Entry 5S5Z (X-ray diffraction, 2.55 A resolution); this record covers chains B and C of the 6 polymer chains in the assembly.

== Chain B ==
Protein: Tubulin beta-2B chain
Organism: Bos taurus
UniProt: Q6B856 (TBB2B_BOVIN); the author numbering skips numbers that UniProt does not, so the offset changes along the chain: 1-42 = UniProt 1-42; 45-360 = UniProt 43-358; 369-455 = UniProt 359-445
Sequence (445 residues; numbered 1 to 455; 10 numbers in that range are skipped by the numbering (no residue carries them; nothing is unmodelled there); the number before each row is that of its first residue):
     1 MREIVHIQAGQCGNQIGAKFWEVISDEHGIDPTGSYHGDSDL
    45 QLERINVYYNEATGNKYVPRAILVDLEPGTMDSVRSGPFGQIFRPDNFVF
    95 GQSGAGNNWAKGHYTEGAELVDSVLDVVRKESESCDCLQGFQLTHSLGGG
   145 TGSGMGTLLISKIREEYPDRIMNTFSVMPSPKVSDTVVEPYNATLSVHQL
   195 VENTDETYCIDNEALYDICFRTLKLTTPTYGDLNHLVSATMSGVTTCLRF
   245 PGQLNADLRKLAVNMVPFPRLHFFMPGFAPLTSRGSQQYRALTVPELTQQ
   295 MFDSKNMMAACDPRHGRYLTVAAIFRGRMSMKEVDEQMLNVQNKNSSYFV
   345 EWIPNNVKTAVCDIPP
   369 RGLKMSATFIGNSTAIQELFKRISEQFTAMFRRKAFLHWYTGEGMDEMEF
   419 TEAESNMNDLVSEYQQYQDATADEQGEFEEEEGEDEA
Disordered / not traced: 248-249, 279-280, 438-455
Metal / ion sites: Mg2+: Gln11 (together with GDP); Ca2+: Glu113 (shared with Glu284(C) of chain C)
Residues lining bound ligands:
  - AWD (N-(4-fluorophenyl)-4-methyl-piperazine-1-carboxamide), molecule 1: Pro173, Ser174, Pro175, Ser178, Thr180, Val181, Glu183, Pro184, Gln394, Ala397, Met398
  - AWD, molecule 2: Pro175, Lys176, Val177, Ser178, Asp179, Thr180, Val181
  - AWD, molecule 3: Lys176, Val177, Ser178, Asp179, Tyr210, Pro222, Thr223, Tyr224, Leu227
  - GDP (guanosine-5'-diphosphate): Gly10, Gln11, Cys12, Gln15, Ile16, Ala99, Asn101, Ser140, Gly142, Gly143, Gly144, Thr145, Gly146, Ser147, Val171, Pro173, Val177, Ser178, Glu183, Asn206, Leu209, Tyr224, Leu227, Asn228
Curated features (UniProtKB/Swiss-Prot):
  - motif: Met1 to Ile4 (MREI motif)
  - binding site (GTP): Gln11, Glu71, Ser140, Gly144, Thr145, Gly146, Asn206, Asn228
  - binding site (Mg(2+)): Glu71
  - modified residue: Ser40 (Phosphoserine), Thr57 (Phosphothreonine), Lys60 (N6-acetyllysine), Ser174 (Phosphoserine), Thr287 (Phosphothreonine), Thr292 (Phosphothreonine), Arg320 (Omega-N-methylarginine), Glu448 (5-glutamyl polyglutamate)
  - cross-link (Glycyl lysine isopeptide (Lys-Gly)): Lys60 (interchain with G-Cter in ubiquitin), Lys326 (interchain with G-Cter in ubiquitin)
What the authors report for this chain:
  - binding site for AWD: Val177, Tyr210, Pro222, Thr223, Tyr224, Leu227

== Chain C ==
Protein: Tubulin alpha-1B chain
Organism: Bos taurus
UniProt: P81947 (TBA1B_BOVIN); residue numbers follow UniProt; this construct covers 1-451
Sequence (451 residues; row label = number of the first residue in the row):
     1 MRECISIHVGQAGVQIGNACWELYCLEHGIQPDGQMPSDKTIGGGDDSFN
    51 TFFSETGAGKHVPRAVFVDLEPTVIDEVRTGTYRQLFHPEQLITGKEDAA
   101 NNYARGHYTIGKEIIDLVLDRIRKLADQCTGLQGFLVFHSFGGGTGSGFT
   151 SLLMERLSVDYGKKSKLEFSIYPAPQVSTAVVEPYNSILTTHTTLEHSDC
   201 AFMVDNEAIYDICRRNLDIERPTYTNLNRLISQIVSSITASLRFDGALNV
   251 DLTEFQTNLVPYPRIHFPLATYAPVISAEKAYHEQLSVAEITNACFEPAN
   301 QMVKCDPRHGKYMACCLLYRGDVVPKDVNAAIATIKTKRSIQFVDWCPTG
   351 FKVGINYQPPTVVPGGDLAKVQRAVCMLSNTTAIAEAWARLDHKFDLMYA
   401 KRAFVHWYVGEGMEEGEFSEAREDMAALEKDYEEVGVDSVEGEGEEEGEE
   451 Y
Disordered / not traced: 441-451
Metal / ion sites: Ca2+ site 1: Asp39, Thr41, Gly44, Glu55; Ca2+ site 2: Glu284 (shared with Glu113(B) of chain B)
Residues lining bound ligands:
  - AWD (N-(4-fluorophenyl)-4-methyl-piperazine-1-carboxamide), molecule 1: Asn258, Asn329, Pro348, Gly350, Phe351, Lys352
  - AWD, molecule 2: Asp345, Trp346, Cys347, Pro348
  - GTP (guanosine-5'-triphosphate): Gly10, Gln11, Ala12, Gln15, Ile16, Asp69, Asp98, Ala99, Ala100, Asn101, Ser140, Gly142, Gly143, Gly144, Thr145, Gly146, Ile171, Pro173, Val177, Ser178, Thr179, Glu183, Asn206, Tyr224, Leu227, Asn228, Ile231

== Chain B / chain C interface ==
Residue-residue contacts (36; chain B residue first):
  Gln96(B) with Met1(C); Arg2(C)
  Asn101(B) with Glu254(C)
  Asp179(B) with Asn258(C), hydrogen bond (backbone-side chain); Phe351(C); Lys352(C), salt bridge; Val353(C), hydrogen bond (side chain-backbone)
  Thr180(B) with Asn258(C); Lys352(C), hydrogen bond
  Val181(B) with Asn258(C), hydrogen bond (backbone-side chain)
  Thr221(B) with Lys326(C)
  Ala397(B) with Trp346(C)
  Met398(B) with Trp346(C)
  Arg400(B) with Ser439(C)
  Arg401(B) with Tyr262(C), hydrogen bond (backbone-side chain); Asp345(C), salt bridge; Trp346(C); Glu434(C), hydrogen bond (side chain-backbone); Val435(C); Val437(C), hydrogen bond (side chain-backbone); Asp438(C); Ser439(C), hydrogen bond
  Lys402(B) with Tyr262(C)
  Ala403(B) with Tyr262(C); Trp346(C), hydrophobic
  Phe404(B) with Thr257(C); Asn258(C); Val260(C); Pro261(C), hydrogen bond (backbone-backbone)
  His406(B) with Val260(C), hydrogen bond (side chain-backbone); Pro261(C); Tyr262(C); Pro263(C)
  Trp407(B) with Gln256(C); Thr257(C), hydrogen bond (side chain-backbone); Val260(C)
Other interface residues (no listed pair), chain B (18 interface residues in all): Ser97, Gly100, Val182
Other interface residues (no listed pair), chain C (24 interface residues in all): Asn329, Cys347, Pro348

== In short ==
18 residues of chain B and 24 residues of chain C are in contact; the contacts include 11 hydrogen bonds and 2
salt bridges. Polar pairs include Asp179(B)-Lys352(C), Arg401(B)-Asp345(C) and Asp179(B)-Asn258(C). The paper
reports a binding site for AWD at Val177(B), Tyr210(B) and Pro222(B) among others.
Chain B is Tubulin beta-2B chain and chain C is Tubulin alpha-1B chain, both from Bos taurus; the structure,
Tubulin-Z2856434944-complex, was determined by X-ray diffraction together with 5S4L, 5S4M, 5S4N, 5S4O, 5S4P,
5S4Q and 52 further entries from the same study.
